6QXR - chain A; structure by X-ray diffraction, 1.20 A resolution.

Chain A:
Name: Possible 4'-phosphopantetheinyl transferase
From: Mycobacterium abscessus (strain ATCC 19977 / DSM 44196 / CIP 104536 / JCM 13569 / NCTC 13031 / TMC 1543)
UniProt: B1MD73 (B1MD73_MYCA9); numbering as in UniProt (aligned over 1-219)
Amino-acid sequence (232 residues; row label = number of the first residue in the row):
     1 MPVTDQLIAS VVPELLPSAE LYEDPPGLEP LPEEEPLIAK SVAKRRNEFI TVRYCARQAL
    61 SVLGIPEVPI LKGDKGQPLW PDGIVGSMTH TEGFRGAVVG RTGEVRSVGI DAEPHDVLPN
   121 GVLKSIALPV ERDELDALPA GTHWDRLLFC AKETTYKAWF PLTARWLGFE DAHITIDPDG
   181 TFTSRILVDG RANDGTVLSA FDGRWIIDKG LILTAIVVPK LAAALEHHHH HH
Disordered / not traced: 1-4, 225-232
Construct notes: expression tag (220-232)
Metal / ion sites: Mn2+ site 1: H90 (together with coenzyme A); Mn2+ site 2: D111, E113, E153 (together with coenzyme A)
Residues lining bound ligands: coenzyme A (COA): R45, F49, V52, R53, K72, K75, G76, Q77, P78, M88, T89, H90, D111, E113, E153, Y156, K157, F160, P161

In short:
Ligands of chain A: coenzyme A. The Mn2+ site 2 is built by D111, E113 and E153.
Chain A is Possible 4'-phosphopantetheinyl transferase (Mycobacterium abscessus (strain ATCC 19977 / DSM 44196
/ CIP 104536 / JCM 13569 / NCTC 13031 / TMC 1543)); the structure, 4'-phosphopantetheinyl transferase PptAb
from Mycobacterium abscessus at pH 8.5 with Mn2+ and CoA, was determined by X-ray diffraction, deposited
together with 6RCX, 6QWU, 6QXQ, 6QYF and 6QYG.
